Entry 1N86 (X-ray diffraction, 3.20 A resolution); this record covers chains D and E of the 10 polymer chains in the assembly.

Chain D:
Molecule: Fibrin alpha/alpha-E chain
Organism: Homo sapiens
Notes: fragment: double-d alpha chain
UniProt: P02671 (FIBA_HUMAN); residues 111-197 here correspond to UniProt positions 130-216 (UniProt number = residue number + 19)
Chain sequence (87 residues; each row starts with the number of its first residue):
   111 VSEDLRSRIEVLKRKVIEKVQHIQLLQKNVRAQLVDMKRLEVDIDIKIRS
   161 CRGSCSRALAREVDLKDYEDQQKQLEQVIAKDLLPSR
Disordered / not traced: 111-118, 193-197

Chain E:
Molecule: Fibrin beta chain
Organism: Homo sapiens
Notes: fragment: double-d beta chain
UniProt: P02675 (FIBB_HUMAN); residues 134-461 here correspond to UniProt positions 164-491 (UniProt number = residue number + 30)
Chain sequence (328 residues; row label = number of the first residue in the row):
   134 DNENVVNEYSSELEKHQLYIDETVNSNIPTNLRVLRSILENLRSKIQKLE
   184 SDVSAQMEYCRTPCTVSCNIPVVSGKECEEIIRKGGETSEMYLIQPDSSV
   234 KPYRVYCDMNTENGGWTVIQNRQDGSVDFGRKWDPYKQGFGNVATNTDGK
   284 NYCGLPGEYWLGNDKISQLTRMGPTELLIEMEDWKGDKVKAHYGGFTVQN
   334 EANKYQISVNKYRGTAGNALMDGASQLMGENRTMTIHNGMFFSTYDRDND
   384 GWLTSDPRKQCSKEDGGGWWYNRCHAANPNGRYYWGGQYTWDMAKHGTDD
   434 GVVWMNWKGSWYSMRKMSMKIRPFFPQQ
Disordered / not traced: 134-150, 458-461
UniProt features mapped onto this chain:
  - glycosylation: Asn-364 (N-linked (GlcNAc...) asparagine)
Disulfide bonds: Cys-201/Cys-286, Cys-211/Cys-240, Cys-394/Cys-407
Ion coordination: Ca2+: Asp-381, Asp-383, Trp-385

Chain D / chain E interface:
Inter-chain disulfides: Cys-165(D)/Cys-193(E)
Pairs across the interface (70):
  Leu-122(D) with Asp-154(E)
  Lys-123(D) with Leu-151(E)
  Ile-133(D) with Asn-164(E); Leu-165(E), hydrophobic
  Leu-136(D) with Leu-168(E), hydrophobic
  Gln-137(D) with Leu-168(E)
  Val-140(D) with Leu-168(E), hydrophobic; Ile-171(E), hydrophobic; Leu-172(E), hydrophobic
  Gln-143(D) with Leu-175(E)
  Leu-144(D) with Leu-175(E), hydrophobic
  Met-147(D) with Ile-179(E), hydrophobic
  Lys-148(D) with Thr-423(E); Asp-425(E), salt bridge; Met-426(E)
  Arg-149(D) with Trp-424(E); Ala-427(E)
  Leu-150(D) with Leu-182(E), hydrophobic
  Glu-151(D) with Lys-178(E); Leu-182(E)
  Val-152(D) with Tyr-417(E), hydrophobic; Met-426(E)
  Asp-153(D) with Arg-415(E), salt bridge; Lys-428(E), salt bridge
  Ile-154(D) with Val-186(E), hydrophobic
  Ile-156(D) with Arg-415(E)
  Lys-157(D) with Lys-428(E)
  Ile-158(D) with Asp-185(E)
  Arg-159(D) with Gly-258(E); Ser-259(E); Trp-418(E)
  Ser-160(D) with Gly-258(E), hydrogen bond (backbone-backbone); Ser-259(E); Val-260(E); Asp-261(E)
  Cys-161(D) with Gln-189(E), hydrogen bond; Cys-193(E), hydrogen bond
  Arg-162(D) with Ser-259(E)
  Gly-163(D) with Cys-197(E), hydrogen bond (backbone-side chain); Ser-259(E), hydrogen bond (backbone-backbone); Asn-275(E), hydrogen bond (backbone-side chain)
  Ser-164(D) with Pro-196(E); Cys-197(E), hydrogen bond (backbone-backbone)
  Cys-165(D) with Cys-193(E), disulfide; Thr-195(E); Pro-196(E); Cys-197(E), hydrogen bond (backbone-backbone)
  Ser-166(D) with Tyr-192(E), hydrogen bond (side chain-backbone); Thr-195(E), hydrogen bond (backbone-backbone); Pro-196(E); Cys-197(E)
  Arg-167(D) with Gln-189(E); Tyr-192(E), hydrogen bond
  Ala-168(D) with Gln-189(E); Tyr-192(E)
  Leu-169(D) with Asp-185(E); Gln-189(E)
  Arg-171(D) with Asp-185(E), salt bridge
  Asp-177(D) with Lys-178(E), salt bridge
  Tyr-178(D) with Lys-178(E)
  Gln-181(D) with Ser-170(E); Ile-171(E); Asn-174(E), hydrogen bond; Leu-175(E)
  Gln-184(D) with Ser-170(E)
  Val-188(D) with Asn-164(E); Val-167(E), hydrophobic
  Lys-191(D) with Asn-160(E); Asn-164(E)
  Asp-192(D) with Asn-164(E)
Interface residues without a listed pair, chain D (39 interface residues in all): Leu-175
Interface residues without a listed pair, chain E (40 interface residues in all): Ile-161, Tyr-416, Gly-430

Overview:
39 residues of chain D and 40 residues of chain E are in contact, with 1 disulfide bond, 12 hydrogen bonds and
5 salt bridges. Polar contacts include Lys-148(D)/Asp-425(E), Asp-153(D)/Arg-415(E) and Asp-153(D)/Lys-428(E).
The Ca2+ site is built by Asp-381(E), Asp-383(E) and Trp-385(E).
Chain D is Fibrin alpha/alpha-E chain and chain E is Fibrin beta chain, both from Homo sapiens; the structure,
Crystal structure of human D-dimer from cross-linked fibrin complexed with GPR and GHRPLDK peptide ligands,
was determined by X-ray diffraction together with 1N73 and 1N8E from the same study.
